PDB entry 4JAK | X-ray diffraction, 2.00 A resolution | chains A and B

# Chain A (and B)
Molecule: tRNA (cytidine(34)-2'-O)-methyltransferase
From: Escherichia coli
Notes: EC 2.1.1.207; chain B of this document is another copy of the same molecule, construct and numbering; everything in this record applies to it too
UniProtKB: P0AGJ7 (TRML_ECOLI); residues 2-157 here = UniProt positions 2-157
Chain sequence (167 residues; row label = number of the first residue in the row; numbers below 1 keep their minus sign (His-9 is residue -9)):
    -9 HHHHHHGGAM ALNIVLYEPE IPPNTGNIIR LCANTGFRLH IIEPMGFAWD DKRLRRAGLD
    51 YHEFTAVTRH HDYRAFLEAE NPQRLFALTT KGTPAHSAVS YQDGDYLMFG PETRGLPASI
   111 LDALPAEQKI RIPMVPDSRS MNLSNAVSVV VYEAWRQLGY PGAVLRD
Disordered / not traced: -9 to -1, 155-157
Differences from the reference sequence: expression tag (-9 to 1)
Swiss-Prot annotation at these positions:
  - binding site (S-adenosyl-L-methionine): Leu78, Gly100, Ile122, Ser130
Reported in the primary citation:
  - mutagenesis - R20A, R20E, K42A, K42E, R43A, R43E, R45E, R46A, R46E, R59E, R129E, Y142A: abolished binding to tRNA
  - mutagenesis - R45A (3-20-fold), R59A (3-20-fold), R104A (3-20-fold), R104E, R129A: decreased binding to tRNA
  - mutagenesis - R28E, R64E, R74E, K81A, K81E: unchanged binding to tRNA
  - mutagenesis - R28E, R64E, R74E: unchanged catalytic activity
  - mutagenesis - R20A, R43A, R46A, R129A, R129E, Y142A: abolished catalytic activity
  - mutagenesis - R20E, K42E, R43E, R45E, R46E, R59E, K81E, R104E, R129E, Y142A: unchanged binding to SAH
  - mutagenesis - K42A, R45A, R59A, R104A: decreased catalytic activity
  - self-association interface (contacts with another copy of this molecule): Tyr142
  - mutagenesis - K81A, K81E, R104E: decreased catalytic activity on tRNA
  - catalytic residues: Lys81, Arg129

# How chain A and chain B interact
Pairs across the interface - 65 pairs, chain A then chain B:
  Asn17(A) - Asn132(B)
  Asn17(A) - Asn135(B)
  Arg20(A) - Arg129(B)
  Arg20(A) - Ser130(B)  hydrogen bond (side chain-backbone)
  Asn24(A) - Met124(B)
  Asn24(A) - Val125(B)  hydrogen bond (backbone-backbone)
  Asn24(A) - Ser128(B)
  Asn24(A) - Arg129(B)  hydrogen bond (side chain-backbone)
  Thr25(A) - Val125(B)
  Gly26(A) - Val125(B)
  Gly48(A) - Arg129(B)  hydrogen bond (backbone-side chain)
  Asp50(A) - Arg129(B)  salt bridge
  Glu53(A) - Arg129(B)  salt bridge
  His86(A) - Tyr150(B)
  Ser87(A) - Arg146(B)
  Ser87(A) - Tyr150(B)  hydrogen bond
  Ile122(A) - Tyr142(B)  hydrophobic
  Pro123(A) - Tyr142(B)  hydrogen bond (backbone-side chain)
  Pro123(A) - Trp145(B)
  Pro123(A) - Tyr150(B)
  Pro123(A) - Ala153(B)  hydrophobic
  Met124(A) - Asn24(B)
  Met124(A) - Tyr142(B)
  Met124(A) - Ala153(B)
  Met124(A) - Val154(B)  hydrogen bond (backbone-backbone)
  Val125(A) - Asn24(B)  hydrogen bond (backbone-backbone)
  Val125(A) - Thr25(B)
  Val125(A) - Gly26(B)
  Val125(A) - Gly152(B)
  Pro126(A) - Gly152(B)
  Ser128(A) - Asn24(B)
  Arg129(A) - Arg20(B)
  Arg129(A) - Asn24(B)  hydrogen bond (backbone-side chain)
  Arg129(A) - Gly48(B)  hydrogen bond (side chain-backbone)
  Arg129(A) - Asp50(B)  salt bridge
  Arg129(A) - Glu53(B)  salt bridge
  Ser130(A) - Arg20(B)  hydrogen bond (backbone-side chain)
  Met131(A) - Tyr142(B)  hydrophobic
  Asn132(A) - Asn17(B)
  Ser134(A) - Asn135(B)  hydrogen bond
  Asn135(A) - Asn17(B)
  Asn135(A) - Ser134(B)  hydrogen bond
  Asn135(A) - Asn135(B)  hydrogen bond (backbone-side chain)
  Asn135(A) - Ser138(B)  hydrogen bond
  Ser138(A) - Asn135(B)  hydrogen bond
  Ser138(A) - Val139(B)
  Val139(A) - Ser138(B)
  Val139(A) - Tyr142(B)  hydrophobic
  Tyr142(A) - Ile122(B)  hydrophobic
  Tyr142(A) - Pro123(B)  hydrogen bond (side chain-backbone)
  Tyr142(A) - Met124(B)
  Tyr142(A) - Met131(B)  hydrophobic
  Tyr142(A) - Val139(B)  hydrophobic
  Glu143(A) - Arg146(B)  salt bridge
  Trp145(A) - Pro123(B)
  Arg146(A) - Ser87(B)
  Arg146(A) - Glu143(B)  salt bridge
  Arg146(A) - Arg146(B)
  Tyr150(A) - His86(B)
  Tyr150(A) - Ser87(B)  hydrogen bond
  Tyr150(A) - Pro123(B)
  Gly152(A) - Val125(B)
  Gly152(A) - Pro126(B)
  Ala153(A) - Met124(B)
  Val154(A) - Met124(B)  hydrogen bond (backbone-backbone)
Also at the interface, not in a pair above, chain A (34 interface residues in all): Leu21, Ala23
Also at the interface, not in a pair above, chain B (34 interface residues in all): Leu21, Ala23

# In short
The chain A/chain B interface involves 34 residues from each chain; the contacts include 19 hydrogen bonds and
6 salt bridges. Polar contacts include Asp50(A)-Arg129(B), Glu53(A)-Arg129(B) and Glu143(A)-Arg146(B). The
paper reports catalytic residues Lys81(A) and Arg129(A); R20A, R20E and K42A of chain A, among others, abolish
binding to tRNA; 22 substitutions were tested in all.
Chain A and chain B are both tRNA (cytidine(34)-2'-O)-methyltransferase (Escherichia coli); the structure,
Crystal structure of tRNA (Um34/Cm34) methyltransferase TrmL from Escherichia coli, was determined by X-ray
diffraction, deposited together with 4JAL.
